4FYB - chain B; structure by X-ray diffraction, 2.20 A resolution.

[Chain B]
Protein: Thiol:disulfide interchange protein (DsbC)
Source organism: Helicobacter pylori
Reference sequence: O25140 (O25140_HELPY); numbering as in UniProt (aligned over 1-221)
Amino-acid sequence (241 residues; row label = number of the first residue in the row; numbers below 1 keep their minus sign (Met-19 is residue -19)):
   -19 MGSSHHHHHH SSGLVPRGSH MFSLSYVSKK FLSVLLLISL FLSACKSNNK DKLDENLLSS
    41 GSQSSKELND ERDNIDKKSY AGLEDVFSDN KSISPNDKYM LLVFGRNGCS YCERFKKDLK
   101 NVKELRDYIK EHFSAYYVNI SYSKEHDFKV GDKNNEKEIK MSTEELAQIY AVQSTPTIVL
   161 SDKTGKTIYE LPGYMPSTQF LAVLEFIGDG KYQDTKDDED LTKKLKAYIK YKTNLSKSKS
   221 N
Disordered / not traced: -19 to 55, 218-221
Differences from the reference sequence: expression tag (-19 to 0)
Cystine bridges: Cys89-Cys92

[Summary]
Chain B is Thiol:disulfide interchange protein (DsbC) (Helicobacter pylori); the structure, Structural and
functional characterizations of a thioredoxin-fold protein from Helicobacter pylori, was determined by X-ray
diffraction together with 4FYC from the same study.
